PDB entry 8QP8 | electron microscopy, 3.50 A resolution | chains 4 and S of the 15 polymer chains in the assembly

Chain 4:
Molecule: U4 snRNA
Source organism: Homo sapiens
Sequence (144 nucleotides; row label = number of the first residue in the row):
     1 AGCUUUGCGC AGUGGCAGUA UCGUAGCCAA UGAGGUCUAU CCGAGGCGCG AUUAUUGCUA
    61 AUUGAAAACU UUUCCCAAUA CCCCGCCGUG ACGACUUGCA AUAUAGUCGG CACUGGCAAU
   121 UUUUGACAGU CUCUACGGAG ACUG
Unresolved in the structure: 53-54, 71-72, 81-144

Chain S:
Name: U4/U6.U5 tri-snRNP-associated protein 1
Source organism: Homo sapiens
UniProtKB: O43290 (SNUT1_HUMAN); numbering as in UniProt (aligned over 1-800)
Chain sequence (800 residues; row label = number of the first residue in the row):
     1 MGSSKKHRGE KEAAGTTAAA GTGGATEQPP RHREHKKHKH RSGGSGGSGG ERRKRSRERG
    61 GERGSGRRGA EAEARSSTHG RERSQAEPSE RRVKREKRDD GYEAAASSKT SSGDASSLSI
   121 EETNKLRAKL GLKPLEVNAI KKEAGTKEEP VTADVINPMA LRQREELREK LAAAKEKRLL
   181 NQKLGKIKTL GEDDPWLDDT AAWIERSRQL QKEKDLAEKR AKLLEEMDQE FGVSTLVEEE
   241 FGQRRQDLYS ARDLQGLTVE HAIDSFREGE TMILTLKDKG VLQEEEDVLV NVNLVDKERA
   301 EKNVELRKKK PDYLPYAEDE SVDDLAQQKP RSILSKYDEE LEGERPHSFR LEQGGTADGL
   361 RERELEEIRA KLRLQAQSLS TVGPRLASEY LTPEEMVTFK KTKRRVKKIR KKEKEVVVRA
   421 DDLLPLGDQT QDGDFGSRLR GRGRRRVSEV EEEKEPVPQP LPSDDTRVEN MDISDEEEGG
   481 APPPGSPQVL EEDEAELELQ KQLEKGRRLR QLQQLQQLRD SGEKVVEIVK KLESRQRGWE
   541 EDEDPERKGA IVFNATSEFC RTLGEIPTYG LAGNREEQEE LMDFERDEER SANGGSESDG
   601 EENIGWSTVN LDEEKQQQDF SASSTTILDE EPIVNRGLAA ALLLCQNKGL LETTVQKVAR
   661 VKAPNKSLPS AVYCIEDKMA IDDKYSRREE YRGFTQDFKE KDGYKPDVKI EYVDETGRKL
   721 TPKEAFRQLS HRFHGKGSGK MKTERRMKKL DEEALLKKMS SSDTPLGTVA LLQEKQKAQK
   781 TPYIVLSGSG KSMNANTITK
Unresolved in the structure: 1-700, 760-800
Swiss-Prot annotation at these positions:
  - modified residue: Thr189 (Phosphothreonine), Ser321 (Phosphoserine), Ser348 (Phosphoserine), Thr392 (Phosphothreonine), Thr430 (Phosphothreonine), Ser448 (Phosphoserine), Ser474 (Phosphoserine), Ser486 (Phosphoserine), Ser521 (Phosphoserine), Ser591 (Phosphoserine), Ser596 (Phosphoserine), Ser598 (Phosphoserine), Ser621 (Phosphoserine), Thr695 (Phosphothreonine), Ser761 (Phosphoserine), Thr764 (Phosphothreonine), Ser789 (Phosphoserine)
  - cross-link (Glycyl lysine isopeptide (Lys-Gly)): Lys125 (interchain with G-Cter in SUMO2), Lys133 (interchain with G-Cter in SUMO2), Lys141 (interchain with G-Cter in SUMO1), Lys147 (interchain with G-Cter in SUMO2), Lys188 (interchain with G-Cter in SUMO2), Lys277 (interchain with G-Cter in SUMO2), Lys329 (interchain with G-Cter in SUMO2), Lys336 (interchain with G-Cter in SUMO2), Lys400 (interchain with G-Cter in SUMO2), Lys414 (interchain with G-Cter in SUMO2), Lys548 (interchain with G-Cter in SUMO2), Lys648 (interchain with G-Cter in SUMO2), Lys657 (interchain with G-Cter in SUMO2), Lys684 (interchain with G-Cter in SUMO2), Lys699 (interchain with G-Cter in SUMO2), Lys709 (interchain with G-Cter in SUMO2), Lys723 (interchain with G-Cter in SUMO2), Lys749 (interchain with G-Cter in SUMO2), Lys758 (interchain with G-Cter in SUMO2), Lys775 (interchain with G-Cter in SUMO2) and 2 more in UniProt

Interface between chain 4 and chain S:
Pairs across the interface (8; chain 4 residue first):
  A65(4) with Ser730(S), sugar contact; His731(S), sugar contact
  A66(4) with Gly737(S), sugar contact; Ser738(S), sugar contact; Gly739(S), phosphate contact
  A67(4) with Gly739(S), hydrogen bond to the phosphate; Lys742(S), phosphate contact
  A68(4) with Met741(S), phosphate contact
Also at the interface, not in a pair above, chain S (10 interface residues in all): Arg727, His734, Lys736

Summary:
4 residues of chain 4 face 10 of chain S across their interface, with 1 hydrogen bond. The hydrogen-bonded
pair is A67(4)-Gly739(S).
Here chain 4 is U4 snRNA and chain S is U4/U6.U5 tri-snRNP-associated protein 1, both from Homo sapiens. Entry
8QP8 (Cryo-EM Structure of Pre-B Complex (core part)) was determined by electron microscopy together with
8QOZ, 8QP9, 8QPA, 8QPB, 8QPE and 8QPK from the same study.
